Entry 5WGL (X-ray diffraction, 1.70 A resolution); this record covers chain A.

Chain A:
Name: Hdac6 protein
From: Danio rerio
Notes: fragment: catalytic domain 2
UniProtKB: A7YT55 (A7YT55_DANRE); residues 440-798 here correspond to UniProt positions 288-646 (UniProt number = residue number - 152)
Sequence (364 residues; numbered 435 to 798; the number before each row is that of its first residue):
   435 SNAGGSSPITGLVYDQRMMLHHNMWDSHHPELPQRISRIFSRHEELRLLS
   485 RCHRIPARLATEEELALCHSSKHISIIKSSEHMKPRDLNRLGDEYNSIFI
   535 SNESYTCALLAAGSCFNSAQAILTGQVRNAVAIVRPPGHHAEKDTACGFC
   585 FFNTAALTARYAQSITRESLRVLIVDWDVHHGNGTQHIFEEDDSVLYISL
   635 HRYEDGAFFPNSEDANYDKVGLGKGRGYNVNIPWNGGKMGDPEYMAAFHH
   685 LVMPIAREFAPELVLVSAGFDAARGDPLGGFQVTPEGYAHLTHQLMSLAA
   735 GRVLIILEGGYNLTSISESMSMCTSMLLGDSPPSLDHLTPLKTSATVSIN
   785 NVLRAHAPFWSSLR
Disordered / not traced: 435-440
Differences from the reference sequence: expression tag (435-439)
Bound ions: K+ site 1: Asp610, Asp612, His614, Ser633, Leu634; Zn2+: Asp612, His614, Asp705 (together with AH4); K+ site 2: Phe623, Asp626, Val629, Tyr662
Ligand contacts: AH4 (2-(diphenylamino)-N-[7-(hydroxyamino)-7-oxoheptyl]pyrimidine-5-carboxamide): Asp460, His462, His463, Pro464, Ser531, His573, His574, Gly582, Phe583, Asp612, His614, Phe643, Asp705, Pro711, Leu712, Gly743, Tyr745
Reported in the primary citation:
  - binding site for AH4: Asp460, Ser531, His573, His574, His614, Pro711, Tyr745
  - catalytic residues: His574 (proposed by the authors, not directly observed)
  - Zn2+ coordination: His614

In short:
Bound to chain A: compound AH4. Asp610, Asp612, His614, Ser633 and Leu634 form the K+ site 1. Asp612, His614
and Asp705 coordinate Zn2+. The paper reports the catalytic residue His574; a binding site for AH4 at Asp460,
Ser531 and His573 among others.
Chain A is Hdac6 protein (Danio rerio); the structure, Crystal structure of Danio rerio histone deacetylase 6
catalytic domain 2 in complex with ricolinostat (ACY-1215), was determined by X-ray diffraction, deposited
together with 5WGI, 5WGK and 5WGM.
